7ONU - chains C and F of the 7 polymer chains in the assembly; structure by electron microscopy, 3.00 A resolution.

Chain C:
Protein: 3-hydroxyacyl-CoA dehydrogenase type-2
From: Homo sapiens
Notes: EC 1.1.1.35, 1.1.1.62, 1.1.1.239, 1.1.1.178, 1.1.1.53, 1.1.1.159
Reference sequence: Q99714 (HCD2_HUMAN); numbering as in UniProt (aligned over 1-261)
Amino-acid sequence (261 residues; numbered 1 to 261; the number before each row is that of its first residue):
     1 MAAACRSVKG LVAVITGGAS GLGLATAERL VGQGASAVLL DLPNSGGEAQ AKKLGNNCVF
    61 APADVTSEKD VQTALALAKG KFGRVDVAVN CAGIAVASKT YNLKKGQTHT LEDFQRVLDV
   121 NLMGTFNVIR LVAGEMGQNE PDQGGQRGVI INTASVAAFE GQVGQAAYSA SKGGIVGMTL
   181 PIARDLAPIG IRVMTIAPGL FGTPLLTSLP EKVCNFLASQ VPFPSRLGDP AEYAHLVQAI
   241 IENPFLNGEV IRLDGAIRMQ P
Disordered / not traced: 1-6
Small-molecule neighbours: NAD (nicotinamide-adenine-dinucleotide): Gly17, Ala19, Ser20, Gly21, Leu22, Asp41, Leu42, Ser45, Ala63, Asp64, Val65, Cys91, Ala92, Gly93, Ile94, Val120, Thr153, Ala154, Ser155, Tyr168, Lys172, Pro198, Gly199, Leu200, Phe201, Thr203, Pro204, Leu205, Leu206
Swiss-Prot annotation at these positions:
  - active site: Tyr168 (Proton acceptor)
  - binding site (NAD(+)): Ser20, Leu22, Asp41, Asp64, Val65, Cys91, Tyr168, Lys172, Phe201, Thr203
  - binding site (substrate): Ser155
  - modified residue: Ala2 (N-acetylalanine), Lys53 (N6-acetyllysine), Lys69 (N6-acetyllysine), Lys99 (N6-acetyllysine), Lys105 (N6-acetyllysine), Lys212 (N6-acetyllysine)
  - natural variant: Val12 (V12L: In HSD10MD), Val65 (V65A: In HSD10MD; uncertain significance), Asp86 (D86G: In HSD10MD), Leu122 (L122V: In HSD10MD), Arg130 (R130C: In HSD10MD), Gln165 (Q165H: In HSD10MD), Val176 (V176M: In HSD10MD), Pro210 (P210S: In HSD10MD), Lys212 (K212E: In HSD10MD), Arg226 (R226Q: In HSD10MD), Asn247 (N247S: In HSD10MD), Glu249 (E249Q: In HSD10MD)
  - mutagenesis: Ser20 (S20F: Decreased dehydrogenase activity. Does not affect mitochondrial tRNA 5'-end processing. Does not affect tRNA methylation), Lys172 (K172A: Abolishes dehydrogenase activity. Does not affect mitochondrial tRNA 5'-end processing. Does not affect tRNA methylation. Does not affect homotetramerization)
Reported in the primary citation:
  - binding site for Mitochondrial Precursor tRNA-Tyr: Ala97 to Gln107

Chain F:
Protein: tRNA methyltransferase 10 homolog C
From: Homo sapiens
Notes: EC 2.1.1.-, 2.1.1.218, 2.1.1.221
Reference sequence: Q7L0Y3 (TM10C_HUMAN); numbering as in UniProt (aligned over 40-403)
Amino-acid sequence (367 residues; row label = number of the first residue in the row):
    37 SNAMSSKIPA VTYPKNESTP PSEELELDKW KTTMKSSVQE ECVSTISSSK DEDPLAATRE
    97 FIEMWRLLGR EVPEHITEEE LKTLMECVSN TAKKKYLKYL YTKEKVKKAR QIKKEMKAAA
   157 REEAKNIKLL ETTEEDKQKN FLFLRLWDRN MDIAMGWKGA QAMQFGQPLV FDMAYENYMK
   217 RKELQNTVSQ LLESEGWNRR NVDPFHIYFC NLKIDGALHR ELVKRYQEKW DKLLLTSTEK
   277 SHVDLFPKDS IIYLTADSPN VMTTFRHDKV YVIGSFVDKS MQPGTSLAKA KRLNLATECL
   337 PLDKYLQWEI GNKNLTLDQM IRILLCLKNN GNWQEALQFV PKRKHTGFLE ISQHSQEFIN
   397 RLKKAKT
Disordered / not traced: 37-91, 157-174, 386-403
Construct notes: expression tag (37-39)
Swiss-Prot annotation at these positions:
  - modified residue: Ser84 (Phosphoserine)
  - natural variant: Arg181 (R181L: In COXPD30), Thr272 (T272A: In COXPD30)
  - mutagenesis: Asp314 (D314N: Abolished mitochondrial tRNA methylation. Does not affect mitochondrial tRNA 5'-end processing)
Reported in the primary citation:
  - binding site for Mitochondrial Precursor tRNA-Tyr: Tyr135, Phe177, Arg181, Arg185, Asn222, Gln226, Val313, Asn348, Asn350
  - specificity-determining residues: Arg181, Gln226
  - conformationally variable residues (loop rearrangement): Asp314 to Pro319
  - mutagenesis - Q226A, D314N: decreased catalytic activity (citing earlier work)
  - catalytic residues: Asp314 (proposed by the authors, not directly observed)

Chain C / chain F interface:
Residue-residue contacts (26):
  Ala95(C) - Asn176(F)
  Ala95(C) - Phe177(F)  hydrogen bond (backbone-backbone)
  Ala95(C) - Leu178(F)  hydrophobic
  Val96(C) - Asn176(F)
  Val96(C) - Phe177(F)  hydrogen bond (backbone-backbone)
  Ala97(C) - Phe177(F)  hydrogen bond (backbone-backbone)
  Ala97(C) - Leu178(F)
  Ala97(C) - Phe179(F)
  Ala97(C) - Leu180(F)
  Arg116(C) - Asn176(F)  hydrogen bond
  Gln162(C) - Phe179(F)
  Gly164(C) - Leu180(F)
  Gln165(C) - Leu178(F)  hydrogen bond (side chain-backbone)
  Leu200(C) - Phe179(F)  hydrophobic
  Leu206(C) - Leu178(F)  hydrophobic
  Leu206(C) - Phe179(F)  hydrophobic
  Lys212(C) - Met187(F)
  Val213(C) - Trp183(F)
  Phe216(C) - Asn186(F)
  Phe216(C) - Met187(F)  hydrophobic
  Leu217(C) - Phe179(F)  hydrophobic
  Leu217(C) - Trp183(F)  hydrophobic
  Gln220(C) - Ala190(F)
  Gln260(C) - Asn186(F)
  Gln260(C) - Ile189(F)
  Gln260(C) - Ala190(F)  hydrogen bond (side chain-backbone)
Other interface residues (no listed pair), chain C (22 interface residues in all): Ile94, Ser98, Lys99, Val163, Tyr168, Leu209, Pro261
Other interface residues (no listed pair), chain F (13 interface residues in all): Lys175, Asp184, Trp193
From the paper, about this interface:
  - interface residues, chain F: Lys175(F)

Overview:
Chain C and chain F form an interface of 22 and 13 residues respectively, with 6 hydrogen bonds. Polar
contacts include Arg116(C)-Asn176(F), Gln165(C)-Leu178(F) and Gln260(C)-Ala190(F). Chain C binds NAD. From the
paper: the catalytic residue Asp314(F); Q226A and D314N of chain F reduce catalytic activity.
Here chain C is 3-hydroxyacyl-CoA dehydrogenase type-2 and chain F is tRNA methyltransferase 10 homolog C,
both from Homo sapiens. Entry 7ONU (Structure of human mitochondrial RNase P in complex with mitochondrial
pre-tRNA-Tyr) was determined by electron microscopy.
